4DRB - chains A and C of the 5 polymer chains in the assembly; structure by X-ray diffraction, 2.63 A resolution.

[Chain A]
Protein: Centromere protein S
Organism: Homo sapiens
Notes: fragment: C-terminus deleted
UniProt: Q8N2Z9 (CENPS_HUMAN); residue numbers follow UniProt; this construct covers 1-114
Chain sequence (120 residues; row label = number of the first residue in the row; numbers below 1 keep their minus sign (His-5 is residue -5)):
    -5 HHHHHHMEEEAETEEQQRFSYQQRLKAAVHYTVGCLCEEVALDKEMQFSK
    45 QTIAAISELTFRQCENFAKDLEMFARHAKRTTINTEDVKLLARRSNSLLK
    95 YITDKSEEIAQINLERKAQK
Not modelled in the structure: -5 to 11, 110-114
Modified / non-standard residues: Mse1 (selenomethionine); Mse40 (selenomethionine; parent Met); Mse67 (selenomethionine; parent Met)
Sequence notes: expression tag (-5 to 0)
Curated features (UniProtKB/Swiss-Prot):
  - modified residue: Mse1 (N-acetylmethionine)
  - mutagenesis: Lys73 to Arg74 (No effect on CENPX- and FANCM-binding; loss of double-stranded DNA-binding of the MHF heterodimer and of FANCM recruitment to fork DNA decrease in FA core complex activity, as shown by lower levels ...), Arg87 to Arg88 (Partial loss of CENPX- and FANCM-binding decrease in FA core complex activity, as shown by lower levels of FANCD2 monoubiquitination and higher frequency of sister chromatin exchanges ...)

[Chain C]
Protein: Fanconi anemia group M protein
Organism: Homo sapiens
Notes: fragment: MHF binding domain
UniProt: Q8IYD8 (FANCM_HUMAN); residue numbers follow UniProt; this construct covers 661-800
Chain sequence (141 residues; numbered 660 to 800; the number before each row is that of its first residue):
   660 GSIFSYRDGMRQSSLKKDWFLSEEEFKLWNRLYRLRDSDEIKEITLPQVQ
   710 FSSLQNEENKPAQESTTGIHQLSLSEWRLWQDHPLPTHQVDHSDRCRHFI
   760 GLMQMIEGMRHEEGECSYELEVESYLQMEDVTSTFIAPRNE
Not modelled in the structure: 660-674, 715-724, 791-800
Sequence notes: expression tag (660)
From the paper describing this entry:
  - disease-associated variants - S724*: abolished localization

[Interface between chain A and chain C]
Contacting residue pairs (38):
  Phe13(A) - Arg693(C)
  Tyr15(A) - Trp678(C)  hydrophobic
  Arg18(A) - Trp678(C)
  Leu19(A) - Trp678(C)  hydrophobic
  Ala21(A) - Leu680(C)
  Ala21(A) - Trp688(C)  hydrophobic
  Ala22(A) - Leu680(C)  hydrophobic
  His24(A) - Trp688(C)  hydrogen bond
  His24(A) - Tyr692(C)
  Tyr25(A) - Leu680(C)  hydrophobic
  Tyr25(A) - Glu684(C)
  Tyr25(A) - Leu687(C)
  Tyr25(A) - Trp688(C)
  Tyr25(A) - Tyr692(C)  hydrophobic
  Gly28(A) - Tyr692(C)  hydrogen bond (backbone-side chain)
  Cys29(A) - Tyr692(C)
  Lys44(A) - Leu691(C)
  Lys44(A) - Tyr692(C)
  Lys44(A) - Arg693(C)  hydrogen bond (side chain-backbone)
  Lys44(A) - Leu694(C)
  Lys44(A) - Asp698(C)  salt bridge
  Gln45(A) - Ile700(C)
  Gln45(A) - Ile703(C)
  Ala48(A) - Leu694(C)  hydrophobic
  Ala48(A) - Ile703(C)  hydrophobic
  Ala49(A) - Ile703(C)
  Glu52(A) - Ile703(C)
  Glu52(A) - Leu705(C)
  Leu53(A) - Leu705(C)  hydrophobic
  Leu53(A) - Leu731(C)  hydrophobic
  Arg56(A) - Leu705(C)
  Arg88(A) - Ser752(C)
  Arg88(A) - Arg754(C)
  Ser89(A) - Val749(C)
  Ser89(A) - Asp750(C)  hydrogen bond (side chain-backbone)
  Ser91(A) - Gln748(C)
  Ser91(A) - Val749(C)
  Ser91(A) - Asp750(C)  hydrogen bond
Also at the interface, not in a pair above, chain A (25 interface residues in all): Arg12, Lys38, Ile47, Asn90, Leu92
Also at the interface, not in a pair above, chain C (24 interface residues in all): Phe679, Phe685, Arg695, His747, Asp753
The authors on this interface:
  - interface residues, chain A: Ala21(A), Ala22(A), His24(A), Tyr25(A), Cys29(A), Gln45(A), Ala48(A), Ala49(A), Glu52(A), Leu53(A), Arg56(A)
  - interface residues, chain C: Leu680(C), Glu684(C), Leu687(C), Trp688(C), Tyr692(C), Leu694(C), Ile703(C), Leu705(C), Leu731(C)

[Overview]
Chain A and chain C form an interface of 25 and 24 residues respectively; the contacts include 5 hydrogen
bonds and 1 salt bridge. Polar contacts include Lys44(A)-Asp698(C), His24(A)-Trp688(C) and Gly28(A)-Tyr692(C).
From UniProt: 4 mutagenesis sites on chain A. The paper reports that S724* of chain C abolishes localization;
interface residues Ala21(A), Ala22(A) and Leu680(C) among others.
Chain A is Centromere protein S and chain C is Fanconi anemia group M protein, both from Homo sapiens; the
structure, The crystal structure of FANCM bound MHF complex, was determined by X-ray diffraction, deposited
together with 4DRA.
